Entry 3VZD (X-ray diffraction, 2.30 A resolution); this record covers chains B and D of the 6 polymer chains in the assembly.

# Chain B (and D)
Molecule: Sphingosine kinase 1
Source organism: homo sapiens
Notes: EC 2.7.1.91; chain D of this document is another copy of the same molecule, construct and numbering; everything in this record applies to it too
Reference sequence: Q9NYA1 (SPHK1_HUMAN); residue numbers follow UniProt; this construct covers 9-364
Amino-acid sequence (361 residues; each row starts with the number of its first residue):
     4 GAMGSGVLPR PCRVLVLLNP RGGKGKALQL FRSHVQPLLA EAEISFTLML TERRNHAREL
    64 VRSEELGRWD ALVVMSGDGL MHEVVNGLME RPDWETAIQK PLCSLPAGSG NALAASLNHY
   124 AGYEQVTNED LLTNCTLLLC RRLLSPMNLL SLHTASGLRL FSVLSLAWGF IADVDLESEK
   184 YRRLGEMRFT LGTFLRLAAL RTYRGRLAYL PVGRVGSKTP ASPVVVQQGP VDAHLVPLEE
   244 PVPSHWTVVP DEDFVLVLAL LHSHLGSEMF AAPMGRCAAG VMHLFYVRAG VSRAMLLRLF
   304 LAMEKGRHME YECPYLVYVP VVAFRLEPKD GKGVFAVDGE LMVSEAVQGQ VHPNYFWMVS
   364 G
Disordered / not traced: 4-8, 218-231 (chain D: 4-5, 221-230)
Construct notes: expression tag (4-8)
Swiss-Prot annotation at these positions:
  - motif: L147 to L155 (Nuclear export signal 1), L161 to L169 (Nuclear export signal 2)
  - active site: D81 (Proton donor/acceptor)
  - binding site (ATP): N22 to R24, T54 to N58, E86, G111 to G113, R185, R191, D341 to E343
  - binding site (substrate): S79 to G82, D178
  - modified residue: T193 (Phosphothreonine), S225 (Phosphoserine)
  - mutagenesis: D81 (D81A: Loss of enzyme activity; D81N: Strongly reduced enzyme activity), G82 (G82D: Loss of enzyme activity), L194 (L194Q: Loss of binding to negatively charged membranes, diffuse cytosolic distribution), F197 to L198 (Abolishes interaction with CIB1; Loss of binding to negatively charged membranes, diffuse cytosolic distribution)
Metal / ion sites: Mg2+ near E343 (its only coordinating residue here)
Residues lining bound ligands:
  - pyrophosphate (POP): G26, S79, G80, D81, G82, L83, G111, S112, G113, R185, R191, E343
  - UUL (4-{[4-(4-chlorophenyl)-1,3-thiazol-2-yl]amino}phenol): F173, I174, V177, D178, F192, T196, L259, L261, L268, M272, A274, F288, L299, F303, M306, H311, L319
What the authors report for this chain:
  - binding site for UUL: D178, T196, F288
  - binding site for the ligand ADP: N22, T54, E55, R56, S79, G80, G82, E86, S112, G113, R185, R191, E343

# Interface between chain B and chain D
Contacting residue pairs (31):
  V215(B) - Y358(D)  hydrophobic
  G216(B) - W97(D)
  G216(B) - Y358(D)
  R217(B) - E98(D)  salt bridge
  P276(B) - G7(D)
  M277(B) - S8(D)
  M277(B) - P149(D)  hydrophobic
  R279(B) - A282(D)
  A281(B) - A282(D)
  A281(B) - P356(D)  hydrophobic
  K308(B) - M6(D)
  G309(B) - M6(D)
  R310(B) - M6(D)
  M312(B) - G7(D)
  M312(B) - S8(D)
  M312(B) - G9(D)
  M312(B) - V10(D)
  E313(B) - M6(D)
  E313(B) - G7(D)  hydrogen bond (side chain-backbone)
  E313(B) - V10(D)
  E313(B) - L146(D)
  Y314(B) - V10(D)
  E315(B) - V10(D)
  E315(B) - P12(D)
  E315(B) - R13(D)  hydrogen bond (side chain-backbone)
  P356(B) - S220(D)
  N357(B) - V218(D)  hydrogen bond (side chain-backbone)
  N357(B) - G219(D)
  N357(B) - S220(D)
  Y358(B) - S220(D)
  W360(B) - G216(D)
Other interface residues (no listed pair), chain B (20 interface residues in all): P149, Y321
Other interface residues (no listed pair), chain D (20 interface residues in all): N357, W360

# Overview
Chain B and chain D each contribute 20 residues to their interface, with 3 hydrogen bonds and 1 salt bridge.
Polar pairs include R217(B)-E98(D), E313(B)-G7(D) and E315(B)-R13(D). The paper reports a binding site for the
ligand ADP at N22(B), T54(B) and E55(B) among others; a binding site for UUL at D178(B), T196(B) and F288(B).
Chain B and chain D are both Sphingosine kinase 1 (homo sapiens); the structure, Crystal structure of
Sphingosine Kinase 1 with inhibitor and ADP, was determined by X-ray diffraction together with 3VZB and 3VZC
from the same study.
